PDB entry 7XHN | electron microscopy, 3.71 A resolution | chains I and M of the 20 polymer chains in the assembly

== Chain I ==
Protein: Centromere protein I
Source organism: Homo sapiens
UniProt: Q92674 (CENPI_HUMAN); residues 1-756 here = UniProt positions 1-756
Sequence (756 residues; each row starts with the number of its first residue):
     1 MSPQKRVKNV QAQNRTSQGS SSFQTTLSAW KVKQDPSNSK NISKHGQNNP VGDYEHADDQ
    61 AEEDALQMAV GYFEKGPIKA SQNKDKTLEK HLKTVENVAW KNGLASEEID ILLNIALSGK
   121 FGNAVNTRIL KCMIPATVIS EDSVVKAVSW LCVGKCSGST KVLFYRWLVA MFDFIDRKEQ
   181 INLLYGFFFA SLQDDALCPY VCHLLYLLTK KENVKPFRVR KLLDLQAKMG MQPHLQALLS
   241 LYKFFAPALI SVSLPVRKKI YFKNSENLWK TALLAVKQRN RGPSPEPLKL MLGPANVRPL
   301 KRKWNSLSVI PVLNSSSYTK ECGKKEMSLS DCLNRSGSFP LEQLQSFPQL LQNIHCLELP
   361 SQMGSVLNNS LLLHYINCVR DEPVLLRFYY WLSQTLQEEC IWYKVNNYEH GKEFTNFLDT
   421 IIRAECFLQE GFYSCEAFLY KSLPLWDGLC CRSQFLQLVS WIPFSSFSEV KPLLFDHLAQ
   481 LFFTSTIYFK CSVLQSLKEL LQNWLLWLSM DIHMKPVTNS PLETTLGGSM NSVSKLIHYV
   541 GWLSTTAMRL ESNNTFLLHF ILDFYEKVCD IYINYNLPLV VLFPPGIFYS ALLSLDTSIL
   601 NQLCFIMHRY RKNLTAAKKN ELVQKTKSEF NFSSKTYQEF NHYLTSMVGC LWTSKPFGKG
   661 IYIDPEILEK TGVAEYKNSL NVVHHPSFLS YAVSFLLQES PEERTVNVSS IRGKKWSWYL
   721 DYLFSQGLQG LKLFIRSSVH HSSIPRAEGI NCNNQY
Disordered / not traced: 1-61, 253-259, 284-364, 516-525, 622-630, 652-684, 696-714, 738-756

== Chain M ==
Protein: Centromere protein M
Source organism: Homo sapiens
UniProt: Q9NSP4 (CENPM_HUMAN); residues 1-180 here = UniProt positions 1-180
Sequence (180 residues; each row starts with the number of its first residue):
     1 MSVLRPLDKL PGLNTATILL VGTEDALLQQ LADSMLKEDC ASELKVHLAK SLPLPSSVNR
    61 PRIDLIVFVV NLHSKYSLQN TEESLRHVDA SFFLGKVCFL ATGAGRESHC SIHRHTVVKL
   121 AHTYQSPLLY CDLEVEGFRA TMAQRLVRVL QICAGHVPGV SALNLLSLLR SSEGPSLEDL
Disordered / not traced: 1-2, 171-180

== Interface between chain I and chain M ==
Contacting residue pairs (40; chain I residue first):
  I401(I) - E107(M)
  N407(I) - V135(M)
  N407(I) - F138(M)
  P444(I) - R114(M)
  P444(I) - Y130(M)
  L445(I) - G105(M)
  L445(I) - R114(M)
  L445(I) - Y130(M)  hydrophobic
  D447(I) - G137(M)
  D447(I) - F138(M)
  D447(I) - T141(M)
  G448(I) - T141(M)  hydrogen bond (backbone-side chain)
  L449(I) - T141(M)
  C450(I) - F138(M)  hydrophobic
  D476(I) - R170(M)
  A479(I) - L169(M)
  Q480(I) - L128(M)  hydrogen bond (side chain-backbone)
  Q480(I) - L129(M)
  Q480(I) - R145(M)  hydrogen bond (backbone-side chain)
  Q480(I) - L169(M)
  L481(I) - R145(M)
  F483(I) - L168(M)  hydrophobic
  F483(I) - L169(M)  hydrophobic
  T484(I) - Q144(M)
  T484(I) - R145(M)  hydrogen bond
  T484(I) - R148(M)
  T484(I) - V149(M)
  S485(I) - R145(M)
  S485(I) - R148(M)  hydrogen bond (backbone-side chain)
  T486(I) - R148(M)
  K490(I) - R148(M)
  W542(I) - S167(M)
  W542(I) - L168(M)
  R549(I) - G159(M)
  R549(I) - V160(M)
  L550(I) - R148(M)
  L550(I) - I152(M)  hydrophobic
  L550(I) - V157(M)
  L550(I) - V160(M)  hydrophobic
  E551(I) - R148(M)  salt bridge
Also at the interface, not in a pair above, chain I (25 interface residues in all): K404, K441, W446, T546

== Summary ==
Chain I and chain M form an interface of 25 and 22 residues respectively; the contacts include 5 hydrogen
bonds and 1 salt bridge. Polar pairs include E551(I)-R148(M), G448(I)-T141(M) and Q480(I)-L128(M).
Chain I is Centromere protein I and chain M is Centromere protein M, both from Homo sapiens; the structure,
Structure of human inner kinetochore CCAN-DNA complex, was determined by electron microscopy, deposited
together with 7XHO.
